Entry 4O4D (X-ray diffraction, 2.10 A resolution); this record covers chain A.

Chain A:
Molecule: Inositol hexakisphosphate kinase
Organism: Entamoeba histolytica
Notes: EC 2.7.4.21
Reference sequence: N9UNA8 (N9UNA8_ENTHI); residues 27-270 here = UniProt positions 27-270
Amino-acid sequence (248 residues; row label = number of the first residue in the row):
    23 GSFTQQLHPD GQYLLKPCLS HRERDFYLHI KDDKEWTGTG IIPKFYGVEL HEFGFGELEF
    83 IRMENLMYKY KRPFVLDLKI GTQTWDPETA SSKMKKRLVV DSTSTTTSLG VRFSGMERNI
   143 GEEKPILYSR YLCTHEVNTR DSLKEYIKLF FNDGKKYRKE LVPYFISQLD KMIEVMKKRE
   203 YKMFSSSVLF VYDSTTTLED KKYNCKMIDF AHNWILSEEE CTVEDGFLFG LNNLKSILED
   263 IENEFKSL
Not modelled in the structure: 23-30
Sequence notes: expression tag (23-26)
Ion coordination: Mg2+ site 1: Asp-231 (together with ATP)
Ligand contacts:
  - ATP (adenosine-5'-triphosphate): Leu-36, Lys-38, Pro-65, Met-85, Glu-86, Asn-87, Leu-88, Met-89, Val-97, Asp-99, Leu-211, Ile-230, Asp-231
  - D-myo-inositol-1,4,5-triphosphate (I3P): Lys-101, Lys-115, Lys-118, Arg-119, Arg-152, Tyr-153, His-234
Reported in the primary citation:
  - binding site for ATP: Leu-36, Lys-38, Pro-65, Met-85, Glu-86, Asn-87, Leu-88, Met-89, Val-97, Asp-99, Leu-211, Ile-230, Asp-231
  - binding site for D-myo-inositol-1,4,5-triphosphate: Lys-115, Lys-118, Arg-119, Arg-152, Tyr-153
  - catalytic residues: Lys-101 (by similarity / conservation)

In short:
Chain A binds D-myo-inositol-1,4,5-triphosphate and ATP. From the paper: the catalytic residue Lys-101; a
binding site for ATP at Leu-36, Lys-38 and Pro-65 among others.
Chain A is Inositol hexakisphosphate kinase (Entamoeba histolytica); the structure, Crystal Structure of an
Inositol hexakisphosphate kinase EhIP6KA in complexed with ATP and Ins(1,4,5)P3, was determined by X-ray
diffraction (same publication as 4O4B, 4O4C, 4O4E and 4O4F).
